Entry 3HOV (X-ray diffraction, 3.50 A resolution); this record covers chains A and B of the 15 polymer chains in the assembly.

# Chain A
Name: DNA-directed RNA polymerase II subunit RPB1
Source organism: Saccharomyces cerevisiae
Notes: EC 2.7.7.6
Reference sequence: P04050 (RPB1_YEAST); residue numbers follow UniProt; this construct covers 1-1733
Chain sequence (1733 residues; each row starts with the number of its first residue):
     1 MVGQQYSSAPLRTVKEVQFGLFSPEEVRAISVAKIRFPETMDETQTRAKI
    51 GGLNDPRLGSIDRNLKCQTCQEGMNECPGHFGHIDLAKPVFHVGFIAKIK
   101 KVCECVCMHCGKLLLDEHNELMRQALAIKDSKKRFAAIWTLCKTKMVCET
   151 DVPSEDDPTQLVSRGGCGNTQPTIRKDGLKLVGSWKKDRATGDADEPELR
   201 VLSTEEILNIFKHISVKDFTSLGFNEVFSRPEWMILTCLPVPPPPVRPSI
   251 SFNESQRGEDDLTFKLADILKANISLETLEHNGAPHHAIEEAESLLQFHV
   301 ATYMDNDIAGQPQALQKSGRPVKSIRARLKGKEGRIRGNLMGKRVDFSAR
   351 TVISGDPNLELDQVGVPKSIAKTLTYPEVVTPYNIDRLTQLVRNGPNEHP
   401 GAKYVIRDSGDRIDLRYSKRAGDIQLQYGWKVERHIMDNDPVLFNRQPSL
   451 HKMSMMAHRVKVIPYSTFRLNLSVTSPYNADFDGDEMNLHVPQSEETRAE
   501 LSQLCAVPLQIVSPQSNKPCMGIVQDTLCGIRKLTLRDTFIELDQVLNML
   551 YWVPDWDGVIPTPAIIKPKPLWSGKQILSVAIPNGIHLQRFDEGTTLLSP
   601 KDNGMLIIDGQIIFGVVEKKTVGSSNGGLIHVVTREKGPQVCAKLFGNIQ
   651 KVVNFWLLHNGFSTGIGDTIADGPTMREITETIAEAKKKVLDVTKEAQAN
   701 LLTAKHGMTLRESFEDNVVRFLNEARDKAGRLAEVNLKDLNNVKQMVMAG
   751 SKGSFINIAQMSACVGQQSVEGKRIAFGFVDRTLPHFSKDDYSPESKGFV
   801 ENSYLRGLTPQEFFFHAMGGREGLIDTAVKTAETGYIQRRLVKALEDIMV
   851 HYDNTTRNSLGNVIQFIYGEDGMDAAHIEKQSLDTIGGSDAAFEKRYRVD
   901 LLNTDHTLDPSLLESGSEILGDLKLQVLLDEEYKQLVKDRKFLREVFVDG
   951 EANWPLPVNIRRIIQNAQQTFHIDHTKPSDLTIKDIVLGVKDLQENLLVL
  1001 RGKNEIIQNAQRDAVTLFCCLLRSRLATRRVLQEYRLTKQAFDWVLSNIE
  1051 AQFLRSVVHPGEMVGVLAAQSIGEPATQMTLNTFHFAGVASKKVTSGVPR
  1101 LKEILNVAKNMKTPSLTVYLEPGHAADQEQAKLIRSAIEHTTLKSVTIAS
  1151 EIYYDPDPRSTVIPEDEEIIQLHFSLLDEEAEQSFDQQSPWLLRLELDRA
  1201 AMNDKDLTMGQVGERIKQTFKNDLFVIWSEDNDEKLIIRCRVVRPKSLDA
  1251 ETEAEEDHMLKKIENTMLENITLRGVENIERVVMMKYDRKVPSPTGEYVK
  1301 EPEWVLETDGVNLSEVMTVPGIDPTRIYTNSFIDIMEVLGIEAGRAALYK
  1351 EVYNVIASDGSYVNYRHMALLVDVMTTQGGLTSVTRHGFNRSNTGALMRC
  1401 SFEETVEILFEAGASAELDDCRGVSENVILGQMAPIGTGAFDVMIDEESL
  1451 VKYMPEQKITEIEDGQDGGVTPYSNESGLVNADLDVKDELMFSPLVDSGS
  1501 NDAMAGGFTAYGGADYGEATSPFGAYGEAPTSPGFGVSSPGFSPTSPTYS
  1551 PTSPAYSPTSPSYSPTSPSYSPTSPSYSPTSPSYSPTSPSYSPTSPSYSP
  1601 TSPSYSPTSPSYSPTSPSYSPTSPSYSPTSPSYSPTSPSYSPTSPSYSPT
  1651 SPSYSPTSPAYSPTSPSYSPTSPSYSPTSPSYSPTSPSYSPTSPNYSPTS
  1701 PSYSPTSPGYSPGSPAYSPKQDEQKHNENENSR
Unresolved in the structure: 1, 187-194, 1082-1091, 1176-1186, 1245-1253, 1456-1733
Bound ions: Zn2+ site 1: Cys67, Cys70, Cys77, His80; Zn2+ site 2: Cys107, Cys110, Cys148, Cys167; Mg2+: Asp481, Asp483, Asp485
UniProt features mapped onto this chain:
  - region: Pro248 to Asp260 (Lid loop), Asn306 to Lys323 (Rudder loop), Pro810 to Glu822 (Bridging helix)
  - binding site (Zn(2+)): Cys67, Cys70, Cys77, His80, Cys107, Cys110, Cys148, Cys167
  - binding site (Mg(2+)): Asp481, Asp483, Asp485
  - modified residue: Thr1471 (Phosphothreonine)
  - cross-link (Glycyl lysine isopeptide (Lys-Gly)): Lys695 (interchain with G-Cter in ubiquitin), Lys1246 (interchain with G-Cter in ubiquitin), Lys1350 (interchain with G-Cter in ubiquitin)
  - natural variant: Ser1653 to Pro1659 (deletion: In strain: A364A)
  - mutagenesis: Lys1246 (K1246R: Impairs ubiquitination during transcription stress)
What the authors report for this chain:
  - Mg2+ coordination: Asp481, Asp483, Asp485

# Chain B
Name: DNA-directed RNA polymerase II subunit RPB2
Source organism: Saccharomyces cerevisiae
Notes: EC 2.7.7.6
Reference sequence: P08518 (RPB2_YEAST); residue numbers follow UniProt; this construct covers 1-1224
Chain sequence (1224 residues; each row starts with the number of its first residue):
     1 MSDLANSEKYYDEDPYGFEDESAPITAEDSWAVISAFFREKGLVSQQLDS
    51 FNQFVDYTLQDIICEDSTLILEQLAQHTTESDNISRKYEISFGKIYVTKP
   101 MVNESDGVTHALYPQEARLRNLTYSSGLFVDVKKRTYEAIDVPGRELKYE
   151 LIAEESEDDSESGKVFIGRLPIMLRSKNCYLSEATESDLYKLKECPFDMG
   201 GYFIINGSEKVLIAQERSAGNIVQVFKKAAPSPISHVAEIRSALEKGSRF
   251 ISTLQVKLYGREGSSARTIKATLPYIKQDIPIVIIFRALGIIPDGEILEH
   301 ICYDVNDWQMLEMLKPCVEDGFVIQDRETALDFIGRRGTALGIKKEKRIQ
   351 YAKDILQKEFLPHITQLEGFESRKAFFLGYMINRLLLCALDRKDQDDRDH
   401 FGKKRLDLAGPLLAQLFKTLFKKLTKDIFRYMQRTVEEAHDFNMKLAINA
   451 KTITSGLKYALATGNWGEQKKAMSSRAGVSQVLNRYTYSSTLSHLRRTNT
   501 PIGRDGKLAKPRQLHNTHWGLVCPAETPEGQACGLVKNLSLMSCISVGTD
   551 PMPIITFLSEWGMEPLEDYVPHQSPDATRVFVNGVWHGVHRNPARLMETL
   601 RTLRRKGDINPEVSMIRDIREKELKIFTDAGRVYRPLFIVEDDESLGHKE
   651 LKVRKGHIAKLMATEYQDIEGGFEDVEEYTWSSLLNEGLVEYIDAEEEES
   701 ILIAMQPEDLEPAEANEENDLDVDPAKRIRVSHHATTFTHCEIHPSMILG
   751 VAASIIPFPDHNQSPRNTYQSAMGKQAMGVFLTNYNVRMDTMANILYYPQ
   801 KPLGTTRAMEYLKFRELPAGQNAIVAIACYSGYNQEDSMIMNQSSIDRGL
   851 FRSLFFRSYMDQEKKYGMSITETFEKPQRTNTLRMKHGTYDKLDDDGLIA
   901 PGVRVSGEDVIIGKTTPISPDEEELGQRTAYHSKRDASTPLRSTENGIVD
   951 QVLVTTNQDGLKFVKVRVRTTKIPQIGDKFASRHGQKGTIGITYRREDMP
  1001 FTAEGIVPDLIINPHAIPSRMTVAHLIECLLSKVAALSGNEGDASPFTDI
  1051 TVEGISKLLREHGYQSRGFEVMYNGHTGKKLMAQIFFGPTYYQRLRHMVD
  1101 DKIHARARGPMQVLTRQPVEGRSRDGGLRFGEMERDCMIAHGAASFLKER
  1151 LMEASDAFRVHICGICGLMTVIAKLNHNQFECKGCDNKIDIYQIHIPYAA
  1201 KLLFQELMAMNITPRLYTDRSRDF
Unresolved in the structure: 1-19, 71-89, 135-163, 337-344, 438-445, 471, 503-507, 669-677, 716-721, 881-883, 920-932
Bound ions: Zn2+: Cys1163, Cys1166, Cys1182, Cys1185

# Interface between chain A and chain B
Contacting residue pairs - 444 pairs, chain A then chain B:
  Val2(A) with Asp1156(B); Ala1157(B); Phe1158(B); Arg1159(B), hydrogen bond (backbone-backbone)
  Gly3(A) with Phe1158(B); Arg1159(B), hydrogen bond (backbone-side chain)
  Gln4(A) with Arg1159(B), hydrogen bond (backbone-side chain)
  Gln5(A) with Arg1159(B), hydrogen bond (backbone-side chain); Leu1175(B), hydrogen bond (side chain-backbone); Asn1176(B)
  Tyr6(A) with Arg1159(B); Leu1175(B)
  Ser7(A) with Arg1159(B); His1161(B), hydrogen bond; Leu1175(B); Phe1180(B); Gln1193(B), hydrogen bond (backbone-side chain)
  Ser8(A) with Asn1178(B), hydrogen bond; Phe1180(B)
  Ala9(A) with His1161(B); Phe1180(B), hydrophobic; Gln1193(B), hydrogen bond (backbone-side chain)
  Pro10(A) with Ile1191(B); Tyr1192(B); Gln1193(B), hydrogen bond (backbone-backbone)
  Leu11(A) with Gln1193(B); His1195(B)
  Arg12(A) with Tyr1192(B), hydrogen bond; Gln1193(B), hydrogen bond (backbone-backbone); Ile1194(B); Thr1218(B), hydrogen bond
  Thr13(A) with Thr1218(B)
  Val14(A) with Ile1194(B), hydrophobic; Tyr1217(B)
  Lys15(A) with Tyr1217(B), hydrogen bond (backbone-backbone); Thr1218(B); Asp1219(B); Arg1220(B), hydrogen bond (backbone-side chain)
  Glu16(A) with Arg1215(B); Leu1216(B); Tyr1217(B), hydrogen bond (backbone-backbone); Asp1219(B); Arg1220(B); Ser1221(B), hydrogen bond (side chain-backbone); Arg1222(B), hydrogen bond (side chain-backbone)
  Val17(A) with Arg1215(B); Leu1216(B), hydrophobic
  Gln18(A) with Thr1213(B); Pro1214(B); Arg1215(B), hydrogen bond (backbone-backbone); Tyr1217(B)
  Phe19(A) with Thr1213(B); Pro1214(B), hydrophobic
  Gly20(A) with Ile1212(B); Thr1213(B), hydrogen bond (backbone-backbone)
  Leu21(A) with Asn1211(B); Ile1212(B), hydrophobic; Thr1213(B), hydrogen bond (backbone-side chain)
  Phe22(A) with Met1208(B), hydrophobic; Asn1211(B), hydrogen bond (backbone-backbone); Thr1213(B)
  Glu26(A) with Cys1166(B); Leu1168(B); Arg1215(B), salt bridge
  Ala29(A) with Lys1183(B); Gly1184(B)
  Ile30(A) with Thr1170(B); Lys1183(B), hydrogen bond (backbone-side chain)
  Gln68(A) with Ile1172(B)
  Thr69(A) with Lys1174(B)
  Cys70(A) with Lys1174(B)
  Glu72(A) with Lys1174(B); Leu1175(B), hydrogen bond (side chain-backbone)
  Met74(A) with Arg1116(B), hydrogen bond (backbone-side chain)
  Asn75(A) with Arg1116(B); Phe1158(B)
  Glu76(A) with Phe1158(B); Arg1159(B), salt bridge; Leu1175(B)
  Pro78(A) with Val1160(B), hydrophobic; Lys1201(B)
  Gly79(A) with Lys1201(B); Gln1205(B)
  Phe81(A) with Gln1205(B); Met1208(B), hydrophobic; Ala1209(B)
  His92(A) with Met1210(B), hydrogen bond (side chain-backbone)
  Phe228(A) with Arg1215(B)
  Trp233(A) with Asn1211(B)
  Leu236(A) with Asn1211(B)
  Pro240(A) with Met1208(B); Ala1209(B); Asn1211(B)
  Pro242(A) with Ala1209(B), hydrophobic
  Pro243(A) with Gln1205(B)
  Pro245(A) with Leu1114(B); Tyr1198(B); Lys1201(B)
  Val246(A) with Leu1114(B); Gln1205(B)
  Pro248(A) with Leu1114(B)
  Phe252(A) with Arg935(B), hydrogen bond (backbone-side chain)
  Asn253(A) with Arg884(B); Arg935(B), hydrogen bond
  Glu254(A) with Ile918(B); Arg935(B)
  Ser255(A) with Ile918(B)
  Gln256(A) with Arg935(B)
  Tyr303(A) with Ala1209(B)
  Met304(A) with Met1210(B), hydrophobic
  Ser318(A) with Lys470(B)
  Ile325(A) with Glu1206(B); Ala1209(B), hydrophobic; Met1210(B), hydrophobic
  Arg328(A) with Glu1206(B), salt bridge
  Leu329(A) with Leu1203(B), hydrophobic; Glu1206(B); Leu1207(B), hydrophobic
  Arg335(A) with Leu1114(B); Ala1199(B); Leu1202(B); Glu1206(B), salt bridge
  Ile336(A) with Leu1203(B), hydrophobic
  Arg337(A) with Arg1129(B); Glu1132(B), salt bridge
  Gly338(A) with Arg1129(B), hydrogen bond (backbone-side chain)
  Asn339(A) with Thr1115(B); Gln1117(B), hydrogen bond (backbone-side chain); Ala1199(B)
  Leu340(A) with Ala1199(B), hydrophobic; Ala1200(B)
  Met341(A) with Glu1132(B); Arg1135(B)
  Gly342(A) with Arg1129(B); Phe1130(B); Gly1131(B); Glu1132(B)
  Lys343(A) with Gln1117(B); Arg1129(B); Phe1130(B), hydrogen bond (backbone-backbone); Leu1151(B), hydrogen bond (side chain-backbone); Ser1155(B); Asp1156(B), salt bridge; Pro1197(B)
  Arg344(A) with Gln1117(B); Pro1118(B); Glu1120(B); Gly1127(B), hydrogen bond (side chain-backbone); Leu1128(B); Ser1155(B), hydrogen bond (backbone-side chain)
  Val345(A) with Pro1118(B), hydrophobic; Gly1127(B); Leu1128(B), hydrogen bond (backbone-backbone); Phe1130(B), hydrophobic; Arg1150(B); Ala1154(B)
  Asp346(A) with Arg1106(B), salt bridge; Arg1108(B); Gly1109(B); Met1111(B); Pro1118(B); Arg1150(B), hydrogen bond (backbone-side chain); Ala1154(B), hydrogen bond (backbone-backbone)
  Phe347(A) with Arg1106(B), hydrogen bond (backbone-backbone); Ala1107(B); Arg1108(B); Arg1150(B), hydrogen bond (backbone-side chain)
  Ser348(A) with Ala1105(B); Arg1106(B), hydrogen bond (backbone-backbone); Gly1127(B); Leu1128(B), hydrogen bond (side chain-backbone)
  Ala349(A) with His1104(B); Ala1105(B), hydrophobic; Leu1128(B)
  Arg350(A) with Ile1103(B); His1104(B), hydrogen bond (backbone-backbone); Leu1128(B)
  Thr351(A) with Ile1103(B); His1104(B)
  Val352(A) with Gly977(B)
  Asp356(A) with Tyr833(B), hydrogen bond
  Pro357(A) with Ser831(B); Gly832(B); Tyr833(B)
  Asn358(A) with Tyr833(B), hydrogen bond
  Ser369(A) with Ile1103(B)
  Ile370(A) with Ile1103(B), hydrophobic; Ala1105(B), hydrophobic
  Thr373(A) with Ala1105(B); Arg1106(B); Ala1107(B)
  Leu374(A) with Arg1106(B)
  Arg412(A) with Arg1108(B)
  Glu433(A) with Arg1108(B), salt bridge
  Leu443(A) with Met1138(B), hydrophobic; Phe1146(B), hydrophobic
  Asn445(A) with Glu1134(B)
  Gln447(A) with Arg1129(B); Glu1134(B)
  Ser449(A) with Met1133(B); Glu1134(B), hydrogen bond; Cys1137(B)
  His451(A) with Cys1137(B), hydrogen bond (backbone-side chain)
  Lys452(A) with Ala1140(B); His1141(B), hydrogen bond (backbone-side chain)
  Met455(A) with Phe1130(B), hydrophobic; Glu1134(B); Cys1137(B), hydrophobic; His1141(B), hydrogen bond (backbone-side chain)
  Tyr465(A) with Ile976(B), hydrophobic
  Ser466(A) with Gln975(B), hydrogen bond; Val1099(B); Asp1100(B), hydrogen bond; Ile1103(B)
  Thr467(A) with Gly977(B); Val1099(B)
  Arg469(A) with Tyr833(B); Ile976(B); Gly991(B), hydrogen bond (side chain-backbone)
  Leu472(A) with Gln835(B); Glu836(B)
  Ala480(A) with Glu836(B)
  Asp481(A) with Glu836(B)
  Phe482(A) with Gln835(B); Glu836(B), hydrogen bond (backbone-backbone); Asp837(B); Ser838(B); Thr989(B), hydrogen bond (backbone-side chain)
  Asp483(A) with Asp837(B); Lys979(B); Lys987(B); Gly988(B); Thr989(B)
  Gly484(A) with Thr989(B)
  Glu486(A) with Lys1102(B)
  Asn488(A) with Leu1128(B)
  His490(A) with Phe1130(B); Arg1150(B)
  Val491(A) with Arg1150(B), hydrogen bond (backbone-side chain)
  Pro492(A) with Glu1149(B)
  Gln493(A) with Glu1149(B), hydrogen bond (backbone-side chain)
  Ser494(A) with Glu1149(B), hydrogen bond (backbone-side chain)
  Glu496(A) with Ser1145(B)
  Thr497(A) with Phe1146(B); Glu1149(B), hydrogen bond
  Glu500(A) with Ala1143(B); Ala1144(B), hydrogen bond (side chain-backbone); Ser1145(B), hydrogen bond (side chain-backbone); Phe1146(B), hydrogen bond (side chain-backbone)
  Leu501(A) with Phe1146(B), hydrophobic
  Leu504(A) with His1141(B); Gly1142(B)
  Cys505(A) with His1141(B)
  Gln510(A) with His1141(B)
  Val524(A) with Gln835(B)
  Gln525(A) with Gln835(B); Glu836(B), hydrogen bond (side chain-backbone); His1015(B)
  Asp526(A) with Cys829(B); Gly832(B); Gln835(B), hydrogen bond (backbone-side chain); Asn1013(B), hydrogen bond; His1015(B), salt bridge
  Thr527(A) with Gln835(B)
  Cys529(A) with His1015(B)
  Leu657(A) with Cys829(B), hydrophobic
  Leu658(A) with Tyr830(B); Asn1074(B), hydrogen bond (backbone-side chain); His1076(B)
  His659(A) with Asn1074(B), hydrogen bond; Leu1081(B)
  Asn660(A) with Met1082(B), hydrogen bond (backbone-backbone); Ala1083(B), hydrogen bond (backbone-backbone)
  Gly661(A) with Ala1083(B)
  Phe662(A) with Ile827(B); Ala828(B); Cys829(B), hydrogen bond (backbone-backbone); Pro1014(B), hydrophobic; Ala1083(B)
  Ser663(A) with Ile827(B), hydrogen bond (side chain-backbone); Pro1014(B); Gln1084(B); Ile1085(B); Phe1086(B), hydrogen bond (side chain-backbone)
  Thr664(A) with Ile827(B); Pro1014(B); Phe1086(B)
  Gly665(A) with Leu1026(B); Phe1069(B); Phe1086(B)
  Ile666(A) with Val1023(B), hydrophobic; Leu1026(B); Ile1027(B), hydrophobic; Leu1030(B), hydrophobic; Arg1067(B); Phe1086(B), hydrophobic
  Gly667(A) with Phe1069(B)
  Asp668(A) with Phe1069(B)
  Ile670(A) with Arg1067(B)
  Thr680(A) with Ile729(B)
  Asn742(A) with Phe1069(B)
  Met746(A) with Pro1014(B); His1015(B), hydrogen bond; Pro1018(B), hydrophobic
  Ser751(A) with His1015(B), hydrogen bond
  Lys752(A) with His1015(B); Ser1019(B), hydrogen bond
  Gly753(A) with Pro1018(B)
  Asn757(A) with Pro1018(B); Ser1019(B); Met1021(B)
  Gln760(A) with Met1021(B)
  Met761(A) with Val1023(B), hydrophobic
  Val770(A) with Gln513(B)
  Glu771(A) with Gln513(B)
  Ala776(A) with Asn516(B)
  Phe777(A) with Asn516(B)
  Gly778(A) with Asp397(B); His400(B); His515(B); Asn516(B), hydrogen bond (backbone-side chain); Glu699(B)
  Phe779(A) with Glu698(B); Glu699(B)
  Val780(A) with Glu699(B), hydrogen bond (backbone-side chain)
  Arg782(A) with Glu698(B); Glu699(B), hydrogen bond (side chain-backbone); Ile701(B), hydrogen bond (side chain-backbone)
  Thr783(A) with Asn516(B)
  Pro785(A) with Glu698(B); Ile701(B); Leu702(B); Ile703(B), hydrogen bond (backbone-backbone)
  His786(A) with Trp519(B); Ile703(B); Met705(B), hydrogen bond; Glu742(B), salt bridge
  Phe787(A) with Leu702(B)
  Lys789(A) with Arg620(B)
  Glu795(A) with Val731(B)
  Glu801(A) with Ile729(B)
  Asn802(A) with Arg728(B); Ile729(B), hydrogen bond (side chain-backbone)
  Tyr804(A) with His761(B), hydrogen bond (backbone-side chain); Asn762(B); Gln763(B); Met1021(B), hydrophobic
  Leu805(A) with His761(B), hydrogen bond (backbone-side chain); Val1052(B), hydrophobic
  Arg806(A) with Pro725(B), hydrogen bond (side chain-backbone); Lys727(B); Arg728(B); Ile729(B); His761(B)
  Gly807(A) with Arg728(B), hydrogen bond (backbone-side chain); Asp760(B); His761(B)
  Leu808(A) with Arg728(B), hydrogen bond (backbone-side chain); Asp760(B), hydrogen bond (backbone-backbone); Phe1047(B)
  Thr809(A) with Ile729(B); Arg730(B); Phe1047(B)
  Pro810(A) with Trp519(B); Met705(B), hydrophobic; Pro745(B), hydrophobic; Phe1047(B)
  Gln811(A) with Met705(B), hydrogen bond
  Phe813(A) with Pro524(B), hydrophobic; Leu749(B), hydrophobic; Pro759(B); Phe1047(B), hydrophobic
  Phe814(A) with Leu514(B), hydrophobic; His515(B); Asn516(B); Trp519(B), hydrophobic
  His816(A) with Ser764(B), hydrogen bond (side chain-backbone)
  Ala817(A) with Leu514(B), hydrophobic; Pro524(B), hydrophobic; Ser764(B)
  Met818(A) with Leu514(B); Asn516(B)
  Gly820(A) with Ser764(B)
  Arg821(A) with Arg512(B), hydrogen bond (side chain-backbone); Gln513(B); Leu514(B); Pro524(B), hydrogen bond (side chain-backbone); Thr527(B); Gly534(B)
  Glu822(A) with Gln513(B)
  Leu824(A) with Thr768(B)
  Ile825(A) with Arg512(B); Gln513(B)
  Ala828(A) with Gly530(B)
  Val829(A) with Leu508(B), hydrophobic
  Arg839(A) with Glu1132(B), salt bridge
  Val842(A) with Asp1136(B)
  Lys843(A) with Arg1135(B)
  Glu846(A) with Arg1135(B), salt bridge
  Leu860(A) with Phe1224(B)
  Met1063(A) with Ile1139(B)
  Val1066(A) with Asp1136(B); Ile1139(B), hydrophobic; Ala1140(B), hydrophobic
  Gln1070(A) with Asp1136(B); Cys1137(B); Ala1140(B)
  Lys1144(A) with Glu262(B), salt bridge
  Asn1265(A) with Gly263(B), hydrogen bond (side chain-backbone); Ser264(B); Ser265(B)
  Glu1269(A) with Glu262(B); Gly263(B)
  Leu1409(A) with Leu1207(B), hydrophobic; Ile1212(B)
  Phe1410(A) with Met1210(B), hydrophobic; Ile1212(B), hydrophobic
  Leu1418(A) with Arg1222(B), hydrogen bond (backbone-side chain)
  Asp1420(A) with Arg1220(B); Arg1222(B), salt bridge
  Arg1422(A) with Phe1224(B)
  Val1424(A) with Ile1139(B), hydrophobic
  Ser1425(A) with Arg1135(B), hydrogen bond
  Val1428(A) with Leu1151(B), hydrophobic
  Ile1429(A) with Pro1197(B); Ala1200(B)
  Leu1430(A) with His1195(B); Ile1196(B); Pro1197(B); Phe1204(B), hydrophobic
  Gly1431(A) with Lys1148(B); Met1152(B); Pro1197(B)
  Gln1432(A) with Lys1148(B)
  Met1433(A) with Ala1144(B), hydrophobic; Ser1145(B); Lys1148(B)
  Ile1436(A) with Ile1139(B), hydrophobic; Gly1142(B); Ala1144(B)
  Gly1437(A) with Gly1142(B)
  Thr1438(A) with Gly1142(B), hydrogen bond (backbone-backbone); Ala1144(B)
  Gly1439(A) with Ala1144(B)
Also at the interface, not in a pair above, chain A (227 interface residues in all): Val27, Val32, Cys77, His80, Phe95, Cys238, Gly319, Arg326, Ile353, Ser354, Gly355, Pro367, Thr375, Pro448, Leu450, Thr475, Leu784, Ser788, Gln838, His1258, Ser1401, Gly1413, Ala1434
Also at the interface, not in a pair above, chain B (204 interface residues in all): Glu319, Thr517, His518, Cys523, Glu529, Gln531, Cys533, Arg635, Ser700, Ala726, Ile748, Pro765, Asn767, Tyr769, Asn834, Ser919, Ile990, Ile992, Thr1077, Lys1080, Val1113, Val1119, Leu1147, Val1171, Ala1173

# Summary
Chain A and chain B form an interface of 227 and 204 residues respectively, with 94 hydrogen bonds and 14 salt
bridges. Polar pairs include Glu26(A)-Arg1215(B), Glu76(A)-Arg1159(B) and Arg328(A)-Glu1206(B). From UniProt:
8 Zn2+-binding residues, 3 Mg2+-binding residues and one mutagenesis site on chain A. From the paper: Mg2+
coordination by Asp481(A), Asp483(A) and Asp485(A).
Chain A is DNA-directed RNA polymerase II subunit RPB1 and chain B is DNA-directed RNA polymerase II subunit
RPB2, both from Saccharomyces cerevisiae; the structure, Complete RNA polymerase II elongation complex II, was
determined by X-ray diffraction (same publication as 3HOU, 3HOW, 3HOX, 3HOY and 3HOZ).
